Entry 7RNG (X-ray diffraction, 2.55 A resolution); this record covers chains B and D of the 6 polymer chains in the assembly.

== Chain B (and D) ==
Protein: Caspase-3 subunit p12
Source organism: Homo sapiens
Notes: chain D of this document is another copy of the same molecule, construct and numbering; everything in this record applies to it too
Reference sequence: P42574 (CASP3_HUMAN); residue numbers follow UniProt; this construct covers 184-277
Sequence (95 residues; each row starts with the number of its first residue):
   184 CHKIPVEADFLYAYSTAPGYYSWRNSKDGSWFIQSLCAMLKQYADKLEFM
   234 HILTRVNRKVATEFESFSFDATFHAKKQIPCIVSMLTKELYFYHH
Unresolved in the structure: 184, 277-278
Differences from the reference sequence: expression tag (278)
Swiss-Prot annotation at these positions:
  - modified residue: Arg207 (Microbial infection: ADP-riboxanated arginine)
  - mutagenesis: Arg207 (R207A: Abolished ADP-riboxanation by C.violaceum CopC)

== Chain B / chain D interface ==
Pairs across the interface (64; chain B residue first):
  Lys186(B) with Ala244(D); Glu248(D), salt bridge; Ala258(D), hydrogen bond (side chain-backbone); Lys260(D), hydrogen bond (backbone-side chain)
  Ile187(B) with Lys260(D)
  Pro188(B) with Ala244(D); Lys260(D); Gln261(D); Ile262(D), hydrophobic
  Glu190(B) with Tyr203(D), hydrogen bond; Ile262(D)
  Ala200(B) with Met268(D), hydrophobic
  Pro201(B) with Met268(D)
  Tyr203(B) with Glu190(D), hydrogen bond
  Glu231(B) with His234(D)
  Met233(B) with Met233(D), hydrophobic
  His234(B) with Glu231(D), salt bridge; His234(D); Glu272(D), salt bridge
  Thr237(B) with Leu269(D); Thr270(D); Lys271(D)
  Arg238(B) with Glu272(D), salt bridge
  Asn240(B) with Ser267(D), hydrogen bond (side chain-backbone); Met268(D); Leu269(D), hydrogen bond (side chain-backbone)
  Arg241(B) with Thr270(D), hydrogen bond (side chain-backbone)
  Ala244(B) with Lys186(D); Ile187(D); Pro188(D)
  Glu248(B) with Lys186(D)
  Ala258(B) with Lys186(D), hydrogen bond (backbone-side chain)
  Lys260(B) with Lys186(D), hydrogen bond (side chain-backbone)
  Gln261(B) with Pro188(D)
  Ile262(B) with Glu190(D); Met268(D); Thr270(D)
  Pro263(B) with Met268(D)
  Cys264(B) with Val266(D), hydrophobic; Ser267(D)
  Ile265(B) with Ile265(D); Val266(D); Ser267(D), hydrogen bond (backbone-backbone)
  Val266(B) with Cys264(D), hydrophobic; Ile265(D)
  Ser267(B) with Asn240(D); Pro263(D); Cys264(D); Ile265(D), hydrogen bond (backbone-backbone)
  Met268(B) with Ala200(D), hydrophobic; Pro201(D); Asn240(D); Ile262(D); Pro263(D); Cys264(D), hydrophobic
  Leu269(B) with Thr237(D); Asn240(D), hydrogen bond (backbone-side chain)
  Thr270(B) with Thr237(D); Arg241(D), hydrogen bond (backbone-side chain); Ile262(D)
  Lys271(B) with Thr237(D); Arg241(D)
  Glu272(B) with His234(D), salt bridge; Arg238(D), salt bridge
Interface residues without a listed pair, chain B (32 interface residues in all): Ala191, Thr245
Interface residues without a listed pair, chain D (32 interface residues in all): Ala191, Thr245

== Summary ==
Chain B and chain D each contribute 32 residues to their interface, with 13 hydrogen bonds and 6 salt bridges.
Polar contacts include Lys186(B)-Glu248(D), His234(B)-Glu231(D) and His234(B)-Glu272(D). UniProt lists one
mutagenesis site on chain B.
Both chains are Caspase-3 subunit p12 (Homo sapiens). Entry 7RNG (Crystal structure of caspase-3 with
inhibitor Ac-ITAKD-CHO) was determined by X-ray diffraction, deposited together with 7RNA, 7USO, 7USP and
7USQ.
